1K95 - chain A; structure by X-ray diffraction, 1.90 A resolution.

== Chain A ==
Protein: Grancalcin
From: Homo sapiens
UniProt: P28676 (GRAN_HUMAN); residue numbers follow UniProt; this construct covers 53-217
Sequence (165 residues; each row starts with the number of its first residue):
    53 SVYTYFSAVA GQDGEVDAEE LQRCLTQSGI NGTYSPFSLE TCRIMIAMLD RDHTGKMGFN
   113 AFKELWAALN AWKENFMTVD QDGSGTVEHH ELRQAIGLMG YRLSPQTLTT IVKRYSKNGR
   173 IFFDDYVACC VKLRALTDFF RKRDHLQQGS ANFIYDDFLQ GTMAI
Not modelled in the structure: 63-66
Swiss-Prot annotation at these positions:
  - binding site (Ca(2+)): D65, D69, E71, D132, D134, S136, T138, E143

== In short ==
UniProt lists 8 Ca2+-binding residues.
Chain A is Grancalcin (Homo sapiens); the structure, Crystal structure of des(1-52)grancalcin with bound
calcium, was determined by X-ray diffraction (same publication as 1K94).
